Entry 5WKK (X-ray diffraction, 1.55 A resolution); this record covers chain A.

== Chain A ==
Protein: Orf1a protein
Source organism: Middle East respiratory syndrome-related coronavirus
Notes: fragment: Peptidase C30 domain residues 3248-3553
UniProtKB: A0A1L2E0X0 (A0A1L2E0X0_9BETC); residues 1-306 here correspond to UniProt positions 3248-3553 (UniProt number = residue number + 3247)
Chain sequence (313 residues; numbered -6 to 306; the number before each row is that of its first residue; numbers below 1 keep their minus sign (Met-6 is residue -6)):
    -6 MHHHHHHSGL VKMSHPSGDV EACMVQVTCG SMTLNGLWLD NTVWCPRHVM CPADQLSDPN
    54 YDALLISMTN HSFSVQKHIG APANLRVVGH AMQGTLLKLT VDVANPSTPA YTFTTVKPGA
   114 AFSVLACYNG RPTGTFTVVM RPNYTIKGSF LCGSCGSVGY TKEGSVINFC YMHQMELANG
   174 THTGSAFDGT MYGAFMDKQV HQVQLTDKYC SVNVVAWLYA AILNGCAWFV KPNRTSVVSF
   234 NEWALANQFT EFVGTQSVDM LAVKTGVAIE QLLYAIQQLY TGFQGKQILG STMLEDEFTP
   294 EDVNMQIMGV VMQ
Unresolved in the structure: -6 to -2, 24, 72-75, 305-306
Construct notes: initiating methionine (-6); expression tag (-5 to 0)
Covalently attached groups: bound form (AW4) linked to Cys148; compound B3G linked to Cys148
Small-molecule neighbours:
  - bound form (AW4; (1S,2S)-2-[(N-{[2-(3-chlorophenyl)ethoxy]carbonyl}-L-leucyl)amino]-1-hydroxy-3-[(3S)-2-oxopyrrolidin-3-yl]propane-1-sulfonic acid): His41, Leu49, Tyr54, Phe143, Leu144, Cys145, Gly146, Ser147, His166, Gln167, Met168, Glu169, Leu170, Ala171, His175, Asp190, Lys191, Gln192, Val193, His194
  - bound form / B3G: His41, Leu49, Tyr54, Phe143, Leu144, Cys145, Gly146, Ser147, His166, Gln167, Met168, Glu169, Leu170, Ala171, His175, Asp190, Lys191, Gln192, Val193, His194
  - B3G ((1R,2S)-2-[(N-{[2-(3-chlorophenyl)ethoxy]carbonyl}-L-leucyl)amino]-1-hydroxy-3-[(3S)-2-oxopyrrolidin-3-yl]propane-1-sulfonic acid): His41, Leu49, Tyr54, Phe143, Leu144, Cys145, Ser147, His166, Gln167, Met168, Glu169, Leu170, Ala171, His175, Asp190, Lys191, Gln192, Val193, His194
From the paper describing this entry:
  - binding site for bound form: Gln167, Glu169, Gln192
  - catalytic residues: His41 (citing earlier work)

== Overview ==
Bound to chain A: bound form / B3G. Covalently linked bound form: at Cys148. Covalently linked compound B3G:
at Cys148. The paper reports the catalytic residue His41; a binding site for bound form at Gln167, Glu169 and
Gln192.
Chain A is Orf1a protein (Middle East respiratory syndrome-related coronavirus); the structure, 1.55 A
resolution structure of MERS 3CL protease in complex with inhibitor GC813, was determined by X-ray
diffraction, deposited together with 5WKJ, 5WKL and 5WKM.
